Entry 7JTS (electron microscopy, 6.10 A resolution (low resolution: residue-level contacts below are approximate; hydrogen-bond / salt-bridge calls are withheld)); this record covers chains g and h of the 13 polymer chains in the assembly.

Chain g (and h):
Name: Dynein 8 kDa light chain, flagellar outer arm
From: Chlamydomonas reinhardtii
Notes: chain h of this document is another copy of the same molecule, construct and numbering; everything in this record applies to it too
UniProtKB: Q39580 (DYL1_CHLRE); residues 1-91 here = UniProt positions 1-91
Sequence (91 residues; each row starts with the number of its first residue):
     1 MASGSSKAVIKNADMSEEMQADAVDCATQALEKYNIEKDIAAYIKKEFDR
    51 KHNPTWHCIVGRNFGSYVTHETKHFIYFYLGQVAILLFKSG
Not modelled in the structure: 1-6, 91

How chain g and chain h interact:
Residue-residue contacts - 8 pairs, chain g then chain h:
  Val60(g) with Gly65(h)
  Arg62(g) with Asn63(h)
  Asn63(g) with Gly61(h); Arg62(h); Asn63(h)
  Phe64(g) with Val60(h)
  Gly65(g) with Val60(h)
  Tyr67(g) with Ala42(h)
Other interface residues (no listed pair), chain g (7 interface residues in all): Ser90
Other interface residues (no listed pair), chain h (8 interface residues in all): Lys38, Ser90

In short:
Chain g and chain h form an interface of 7 and 8 residues respectively.
Both chains are Dynein 8 kDa light chain, flagellar outer arm (Chlamydomonas reinhardtii). Entry 7JTS (Stalk
of radial spoke 1 attached with doublet microtubule from Chlamydomonas reinhardtii) was determined by electron
microscopy, deposited together with 7JTK.
